Entry 1Q06 (X-ray diffraction, 2.07 A resolution); this record covers chains A and B.

Chain A (and B):
Molecule: Transcriptional regulator cueR
Organism: Escherichia coli
Notes: chain B of this document is another copy of the same molecule, construct and numbering; everything in this record applies to it too
UniProt: P0A9G4 (CUER_ECOLI); residue numbers follow UniProt; this construct covers 1-135
Chain sequence (135 residues; numbered 1 to 135; the number before each row is that of its first residue):
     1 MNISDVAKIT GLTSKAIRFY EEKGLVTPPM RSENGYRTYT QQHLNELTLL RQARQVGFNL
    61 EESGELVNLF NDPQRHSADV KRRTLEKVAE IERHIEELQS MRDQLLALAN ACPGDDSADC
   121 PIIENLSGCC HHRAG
Unresolved in the structure: 115-119, 128-135 (chain B: 75, 128-135)
Metal / ion sites: silver ion: C112, C120

Chain A / chain B interface:
Pairs across the interface - 88 pairs, chain A then chain B:
  N45(A) - S127(B)
  T48(A) - L126(B)
  T48(A) - S127(B)
  L49(A) - L126(B)
  L49(A) - S127(B)
  Q52(A) - N125(B)
  Q52(A) - L126(B)
  Q52(A) - S127(B)
  Q55(A) - M101(B)
  V56(A) - M101(B)  hydrophobic
  L66(A) - I123(B)
  F70(A) - I123(B)  hydrophobic
  F70(A) - S127(B)
  P73(A) - A118(B)
  R75(A) - S117(B)
  R75(A) - A118(B)  hydrogen bond (side chain-backbone)
  H76(A) - D115(B)
  H76(A) - D116(B)
  H76(A) - S117(B)
  S77(A) - C112(B)
  S77(A) - P113(B)
  S77(A) - G114(B)  hydrogen bond (side chain-backbone)
  S77(A) - D115(B)  hydrogen bond
  S77(A) - S117(B)  hydrogen bond (backbone-backbone)
  S77(A) - D119(B)
  A78(A) - G114(B)
  A78(A) - D115(B)  hydrogen bond (backbone-backbone)
  V80(A) - C120(B)  hydrophobic
  V80(A) - I122(B)  hydrophobic
  V80(A) - I123(B)  hydrophobic
  K81(A) - A109(B)
  K81(A) - C112(B)
  K81(A) - G114(B)
  K81(A) - I122(B)
  T84(A) - L105(B)
  T84(A) - I122(B)
  L85(A) - L106(B)  hydrophobic
  L85(A) - A109(B)  hydrophobic
  V88(A) - R102(B)
  V88(A) - L105(B)  hydrophobic
  V88(A) - L106(B)  hydrophobic
  I91(A) - L98(B)
  I91(A) - R102(B)
  I91(A) - L105(B)  hydrophobic
  E92(A) - R102(B)  salt bridge
  H94(A) - H94(B)
  H94(A) - L98(B)
  I95(A) - L98(B)  hydrophobic
  I95(A) - Q99(B)
  I95(A) - R102(B)
  L98(A) - I91(B)
  L98(A) - H94(B)
  L98(A) - I95(B)  hydrophobic
  L98(A) - L98(B)  hydrophobic
  Q99(A) - I95(B)
  M101(A) - V56(B)
  M101(A) - G57(B)
  M101(A) - I91(B)  hydrophobic
  R102(A) - V88(B)
  R102(A) - E92(B)  salt bridge
  L105(A) - V56(B)  hydrophobic
  L105(A) - T84(B)
  L105(A) - K87(B)
  L105(A) - V88(B)  hydrophobic
  L105(A) - I91(B)  hydrophobic
  A109(A) - K81(B)  hydrogen bond (backbone-side chain)
  A109(A) - L85(B)  hydrophobic
  C112(A) - S77(B)
  C112(A) - K81(B)  hydrogen bond (backbone-side chain)
  P113(A) - K81(B)
  G114(A) - S77(B)
  C120(A) - S77(B)
  C120(A) - V80(B)  hydrophobic
  I122(A) - V80(B)  hydrophobic
  I122(A) - K81(B)
  I122(A) - T84(B)
  I123(A) - L66(B)
  I123(A) - L69(B)  hydrophobic
  I123(A) - F70(B)  hydrophobic
  I123(A) - V80(B)  hydrophobic
  N125(A) - Q52(B)
  L126(A) - T48(B)
  L126(A) - L49(B)
  L126(A) - Q52(B)
  S127(A) - N45(B)
  S127(A) - T48(B)
  S127(A) - L49(B)
  S127(A) - F70(B)
Interface residues without a listed pair, chain A (41 interface residues in all): K87, Q104, L106, N110
Interface residues without a listed pair, chain B (44 interface residues in all): Q55, F58, A78

In short:
41 residues of chain A and 44 residues of chain B are in contact; the contacts include 7 hydrogen bonds and 2
salt bridges. Polar contacts include E92(A)-R102(B), R75(A)-A118(B) and S77(A)-G114(B). C112(A) and C120(A)
coordinate a silver ion ion.
Both chains are Transcriptional regulator cueR (Escherichia coli). Entry 1Q06 (Crystal structure of the Ag(I)
form of E. coli CueR, a copper efflux regulator) was determined by X-ray diffraction, deposited together with
1Q05, 1Q07, 1Q08 and 1Q0A.
